4IFD - chains J and R of the 12 polymer chains in the assembly; structure by X-ray diffraction, 2.81 A resolution.

[Chain J]
Name: Exosome complex exonuclease DIS3
Organism: Saccharomyces cerevisiae
Notes: EC 3.1.13.-, 3.1.26.-
UniProt: Q08162 (RRP44_YEAST); residues 1-1001 here = UniProt positions 1-1001
Sequence (1003 residues; each row starts with the number of its first residue; numbers below 1 keep their minus sign (Gly-1 is residue -1)):
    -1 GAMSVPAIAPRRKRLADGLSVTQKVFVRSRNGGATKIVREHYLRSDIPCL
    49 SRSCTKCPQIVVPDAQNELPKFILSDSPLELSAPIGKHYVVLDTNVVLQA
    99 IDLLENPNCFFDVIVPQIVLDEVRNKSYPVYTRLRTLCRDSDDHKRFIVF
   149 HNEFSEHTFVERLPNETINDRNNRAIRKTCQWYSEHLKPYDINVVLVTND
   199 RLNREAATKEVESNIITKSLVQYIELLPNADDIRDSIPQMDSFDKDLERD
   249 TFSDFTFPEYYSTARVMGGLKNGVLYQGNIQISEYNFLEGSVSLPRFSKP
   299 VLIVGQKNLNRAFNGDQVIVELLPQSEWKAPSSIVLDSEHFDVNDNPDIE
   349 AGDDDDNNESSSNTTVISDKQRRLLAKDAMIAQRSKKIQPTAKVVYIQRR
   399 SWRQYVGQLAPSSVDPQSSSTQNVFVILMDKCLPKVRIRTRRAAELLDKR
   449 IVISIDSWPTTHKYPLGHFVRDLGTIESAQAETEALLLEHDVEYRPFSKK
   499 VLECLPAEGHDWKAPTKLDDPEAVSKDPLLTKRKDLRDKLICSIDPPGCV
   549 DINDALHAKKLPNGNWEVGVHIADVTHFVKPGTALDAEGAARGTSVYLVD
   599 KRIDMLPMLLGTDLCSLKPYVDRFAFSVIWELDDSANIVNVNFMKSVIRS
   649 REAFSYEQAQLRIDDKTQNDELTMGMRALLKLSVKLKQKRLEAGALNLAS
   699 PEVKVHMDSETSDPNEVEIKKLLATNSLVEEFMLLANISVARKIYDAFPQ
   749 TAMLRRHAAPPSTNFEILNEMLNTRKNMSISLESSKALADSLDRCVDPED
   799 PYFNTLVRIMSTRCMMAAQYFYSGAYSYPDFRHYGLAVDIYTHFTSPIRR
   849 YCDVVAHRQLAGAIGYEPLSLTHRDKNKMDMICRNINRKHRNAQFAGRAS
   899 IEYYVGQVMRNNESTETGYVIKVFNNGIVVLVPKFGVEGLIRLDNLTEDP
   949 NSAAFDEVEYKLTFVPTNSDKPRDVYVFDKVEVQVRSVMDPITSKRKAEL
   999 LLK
Not modelled in the structure: -1 to 8, 238-248, 330-363
Construct notes: expression tag (-1 to 0); engineered mutation Asn171 (Asp in Q08162), Asn551 (Asp in Q08162)
Metal / ion sites: Zn2+: Cys47, Cys52, Cys55, His184; Mg2+: Asp543, Asp552 (shared with U-2(R), U-1(R) of chain R)

[Chain R]
Molecule: 45-nt RNA strand
Sequence (45 nucleotides; numbered -45 to -1; the number before each row is that of its first residue; numbers below 1 keep their minus sign (C-45 is residue -45)):
   -45 CCCCCGAGAGGGGGUUUUUUUUUUUUUUUUUUUUUUUUUUUUUUU
Not modelled in the structure: -45, -29 to -16
Metal / ion sites: Mg2+: U-2, U-1 (shared with Asp543(J), Asp552(J) of chain J)

[Interface between chain J and chain R]
Contacting residue pairs (57):
  Asn277(J) with U-9(R), sugar contact
  Gln315(J) with U-10(R), sugar contact; U-9(R), sugar contact
  Arg397(J) with U-10(R), sugar contact; U-9(R), sugar contact
  Ile542(J) with U-2(R), sugar contact
  Asp543(J) with U-2(R), hydrogen bond to the sugar; U-1(R), phosphate contact
  Pro544(J) with U-2(R), sugar contact
  Cys547(J) with U-1(R), sugar contact
  Asp549(J) with U-1(R), phosphate contact
  Ile550(J) with U-1(R), phosphate contact
  Asn551(J) with U-1(R), hydrogen bond to the phosphate
  Asp552(J) with U-2(R), phosphate contact; U-1(R), phosphate contact
  Tyr595(J) with U-1(R), base contact
  Tyr654(J) with U-2(R), hydrogen bond to the sugar
  Leu696(J) with U-5(R), base contact
  Ser698(J) with U-5(R), base contact
  Val727(J) with U-3(R), sugar contact; U-2(R), sugar contact
  Glu728(J) with U-4(R), hydrogen bond to the sugar; U-3(R), sugar contact
  Met731(J) with U-3(R), phosphate contact; U-2(R), phosphate contact
  Leu732(J) with U-4(R), phosphate contact; U-3(R), sugar contact
  Asn735(J) with U-3(R), phosphate contact
  Arg753(J) with U-4(R), salt bridge to the phosphate
  His755(J) with U-5(R), sugar contact
  Thr810(J) with U-6(R), hydrogen bond to the sugar; U-5(R), base contact
  Arg811(J) with U-6(R), base contact
  Met813(J) with U-6(R), hydrogen bond to the sugar
  Met814(J) with U-5(R), sugar contact
  Ala815(J) with U-6(R), phosphate contact; U-5(R), phosphate contact
  Ala816(J) with U-5(R), hydrogen bond to the phosphate; U-4(R), phosphate contact
  His831(J) with U-5(R), sugar contact; U-4(R), salt bridge to the phosphate
  Gly833(J) with U-5(R), sugar contact
  Leu834(J) with U-4(R), sugar contact
  Tyr839(J) with U-4(R), hydrogen bond to the phosphate; U-3(R), hydrogen bond to the phosphate
  His841(J) with U-3(R), salt bridge to the phosphate
  Thr843(J) with U-2(R), hydrogen bond to the phosphate
  Ser844(J) with U-2(R), hydrogen bond to the phosphate; U-1(R), phosphate contact
  Arg847(J) with U-2(R), salt bridge to the phosphate; U-1(R), salt bridge to the phosphate
  Arg848(J) with U-2(R), salt bridge to the phosphate
  Arg882(J) with U-9(R), salt bridge to the phosphate
  Arg889(J) with U-7(R), salt bridge to the phosphate; U-6(R), salt bridge to the phosphate
  Gln892(J) with U-5(R), phosphate contact
  Arg896(J) with U-6(R), hydrogen bond to the base
Other interface residues (no listed pair), chain J (44 interface residues in all): Gln279, Arg600, Phe893
Other interface residues (no listed pair), chain R (10 interface residues in all): U-8

[Overview]
44 residues of chain J and 10 residues of chain R are in contact, with 12 hydrogen bonds and 9 salt bridges.
Among the polar pairs are Arg896(J)-U-6(R), Asp543(J)-U-2(R) and Tyr654(J)-U-2(R). Cys47(J), Cys52(J),
Cys55(J) and His184(J) coordinate Zn2+.
Chain J is Exosome complex exonuclease DIS3 (Saccharomyces cerevisiae) and chain R is a 45-nt RNA strand; the
structure, Crystal structure of an 11-subunit eukaryotic exosome complex bound to RNA, was determined by X-ray
diffraction.
